PDB entry 7KIZ | X-ray diffraction, 1.70 A resolution | chains F and I of the 10 polymer chains in the assembly

Chain F (and I):
Protein: Peroxiredoxin-2
From: Homo sapiens
Notes: EC 1.11.1.24; chain I of this document is another copy of the same molecule, construct and numbering; everything in this record applies to it too
UniProt: P32119 (PRDX2_HUMAN); residue numbers follow UniProt; this construct covers 2-198
Amino-acid sequence (197 residues; each row starts with the number of its first residue):
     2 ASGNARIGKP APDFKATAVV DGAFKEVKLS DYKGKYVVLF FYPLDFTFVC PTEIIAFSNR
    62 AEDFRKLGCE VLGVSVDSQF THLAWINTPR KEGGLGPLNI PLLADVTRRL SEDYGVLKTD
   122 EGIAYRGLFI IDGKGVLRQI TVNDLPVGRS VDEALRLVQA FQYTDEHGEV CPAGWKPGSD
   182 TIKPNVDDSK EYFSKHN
Reported in the primary citation:
  - catalytic residues: Cys51, Cys172
  - mutagenesis - C172D (100-fold), C172W (100-fold): decreased catalytic activity
  - mutagenesis - C172D, C172S, C172W: decreased binding to decamer
  - mutagenesis - C172S: unchanged catalytic activity
  - mutagenesis - C172D, C172W: decreased catalytic activity on hyperoxidation
  - mutagenesis - C172S: decreased stability

Interface between chain F and chain I:
Pairs across the interface - 33 pairs, chain F then chain I:
  Leu45(F) with Ser79(I); Phe81(I), hydrophobic
  Asp46(F) with Phe81(I)
  Phe47(F) with Phe81(I); Thr82(I); Ala85(I), hydrophobic
  Thr48(F) with Phe81(I)
  Phe49(F) with Phe81(I), hydrophobic
  Asp78(F) with Thr82(I)
  Ser79(F) with Leu45(I)
  Phe81(F) with Leu45(I), hydrophobic; Asp46(I); Phe47(I); Thr48(I); Phe49(I), hydrophobic
  Thr82(F) with Asp78(I); Thr82(I)
  Ala85(F) with Phe47(I), hydrophobic
  Val107(F) with Arg109(I), hydrogen bond (backbone-side chain); Glu122(I); Gly123(I); Ile124(I), hydrophobic
  Thr108(F) with Thr120(I); Asp121(I); Glu122(I)
  Arg109(F) with Val107(I), hydrogen bond (side chain-backbone); Arg109(I)
  Asp121(F) with Thr108(I)
  Glu122(F) with Val107(I); Thr108(I)
  Gly123(F) with Val107(I); Thr108(I)
  Ile124(F) with Val107(I), hydrophobic
Other interface residues (no listed pair), chain F (19 interface residues in all): Val77, Thr120
Other interface residues (no listed pair), chain I (20 interface residues in all): Val77, Leu118

In short:
The interface between chain F and chain I involves 19 residues on one side and 20 on the other; the contacts
include 2 hydrogen bonds. Its one hydrogen-bonded contact is Val107(F)-Arg109(I). The paper reports catalytic
residues Cys51(F) and Cys172(F); C172D, C172S and C172W of chain F reduce binding to decamer.
Chain F and chain I are both Peroxiredoxin-2 (Homo sapiens); the structure, reduced human peroxiredoxin 2, was
determined by X-ray diffraction together with 7KJ0 and 7KJ1 from the same study.
